PDB entry 5HLV | X-ray diffraction, 2.20 A resolution | chains A and D

# Chain A (and D)
Protein: Protein S100-A8
Organism: Homo sapiens
Notes: chain D of this document is another copy of the same molecule, construct and numbering; everything in this record applies to it too
UniProt: P05109 (S10A8_HUMAN); numbering as in UniProt (aligned over 2-93)
Amino-acid sequence (94 residues; each row starts with the number of its first residue; numbering starts at 0):
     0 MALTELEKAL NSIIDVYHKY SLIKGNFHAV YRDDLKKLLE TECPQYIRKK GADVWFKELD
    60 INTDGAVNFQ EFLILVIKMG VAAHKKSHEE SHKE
Not modelled in the structure: 0, 90-93
Sequence notes: initiating methionine (0); expression tag (1)
Curated features (UniProtKB/Swiss-Prot):
  - binding site (Zn(2+)): His17, His27, His83, His87
  - binding site (Ca(2+)): Asp33, Asp59, Asn61, Asp63, Glu70
  - modified residue: Cys42 (S-nitrosocysteine)
  - mutagenesis: Cys42 (C42A: Loss of antifungal activity)
Ion coordination: Zn2+ site 1: His17, His27 (shared with His83(D), His87(D) of chain D); Ca2+ site 1: Ser20, Lys23, Asn25, Ala28; Ca2+ site 2: Asp59, Asn61, Asp63, Ala65, Glu70; Zn2+ site 2: His83, His87 (shared with His17(D), His27(D) of chain D)
From the paper describing this entry:
  - Zn2+ coordination: His17, His27
  - conformationally variable residues (side-chain flip): His27
  - self-association interface (contacts with another copy of this molecule); pairs are residue here / residue on that copy: Asn61-Gln69

# Chain A / chain D interface
Residue-residue contacts (58; chain A residue first):
  Thr3(A) with Thr40(D); Glu41(D), hydrogen bond (side chain-backbone)
  Glu4(A) with Ser11(D); Asp14(D); Val15(D); Glu41(D)
  Leu5(A) with Val15(D); Glu41(D); Met78(D), hydrophobic
  Glu6(A) with Glu41(D); Cys42(D); Pro43(D)
  Ala8(A) with Ala8(D); Ile12(D), hydrophobic
  Leu9(A) with Val75(D); Met78(D), hydrophobic; Gly79(D)
  Ser11(A) with Glu4(D); Ala8(D)
  Ile12(A) with Ala8(D), hydrophobic; Ile12(D), hydrophobic
  Ile13(A) with Gly79(D); His83(D)
  Asp14(A) with Glu4(D)
  Val15(A) with Glu4(D); Leu5(D)
  His17(A) with His83(D), hydrogen bond; His87(D), hydrogen bond
  Lys18(A) with Glu4(D), salt bridge
  His27(A) with His83(D), hydrogen bond; His87(D), hydrogen bond
  Thr40(A) with Thr3(D)
  Glu41(A) with Thr3(D), hydrogen bond (backbone-side chain); Glu4(D); Leu5(D), hydrogen bond (side chain-backbone); Glu6(D)
  Cys42(A) with Glu6(D)
  Pro43(A) with Glu6(D)
  Phe68(A) with Gly79(D); His83(D)
  Gln69(A) with Val80(D)
  Leu72(A) with Ile76(D), hydrophobic; Val80(D), hydrophobic
  Val75(A) with Leu9(D), hydrophobic
  Ile76(A) with Leu72(D); Ile76(D), hydrophobic
  Met78(A) with Leu5(D), hydrophobic; Leu9(D), hydrophobic
  Gly79(A) with Leu9(D); Phe68(D)
  Val80(A) with Leu72(D), hydrophobic
  Ala82(A) with Ile13(D)
  His83(A) with Ile13(D); His17(D), hydrogen bond; His27(D), hydrogen bond; Phe68(D)
  His87(A) with His17(D), hydrogen bond; His27(D), hydrogen bond
Other interface residues (no listed pair), chain A (30 interface residues in all): Ser86
Other interface residues (no listed pair), chain D (29 interface residues in all): Leu37, Gln69, Ala82

# In short
30 residues of chain A and 29 residues of chain D are in contact; the contacts include 11 hydrogen bonds and 1
salt bridge. Polar contacts include Lys18(A)-Glu4(D), Thr3(A)-Glu41(D) and His17(A)-His83(D). The paper
reports Zn2+ coordination by His17(A) and His27(A); conformational variability at His27(A).
Both chains are Protein S100-A8 (Homo sapiens). Entry 5HLV (Crystal structure of calcium and zinc-bound human
S100A8 in space group P212121) was determined by X-ray diffraction, deposited together with 5HLO.
